PDB entry 7UJJ | electron microscopy, 6.50 A resolution (low resolution: residue-level contacts below are approximate; hydrogen-bond / salt-bridge calls are withheld) | chains G and B of the 7 polymer chains in the assembly

# Chain G
Protein: DARPin
Source organism: Synthetic construct
Notes: antibody fragment or engineered binder
Chain sequence (185 residues; numbered 1 to 185; the number before each row is that of its first residue):
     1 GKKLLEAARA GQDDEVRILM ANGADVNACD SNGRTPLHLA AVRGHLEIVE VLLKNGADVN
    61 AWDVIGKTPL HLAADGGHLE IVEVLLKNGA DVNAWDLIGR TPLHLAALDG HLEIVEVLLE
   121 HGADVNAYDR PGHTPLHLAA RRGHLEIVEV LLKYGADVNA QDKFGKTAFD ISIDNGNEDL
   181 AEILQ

# Chain B
Protein: Shiga-like toxin 2 subunit B
Source organism: Escherichia phage 933W
Reference sequence: P09386 (STXB_BP933); residues 1-70 here correspond to UniProt positions 20-89 (UniProt number = residue number + 19)
Chain sequence (70 residues; row label = number of the first residue in the row):
     1 ADCAKGKIEF SKYNEDDTFT VKVDGKEYWT SRWNLQPLLQ SAQLTGMTVT IKSSTCESGS
    61 GFAEVQFNND
Cystine bridges: C3-C56
Bound ions: Na+: S53, T55, S60, G61

# Interface between chain G and chain B
Contacting residue pairs (76):
  K2(G) - A1(B)
  K2(G) - D2(B)
  L5(G) - A1(B)
  E6(G) - A1(B)
  E6(G) - D2(B)
  R9(G) - A1(B)
  R9(G) - D2(B)
  R9(G) - C3(B)
  R9(G) - C56(B)
  D30(G) - A1(B)
  S31(G) - E64(B)
  N32(G) - S54(B)
  N32(G) - E64(B)
  G33(G) - S54(B)
  R34(G) - S53(B)
  R34(G) - S54(B)
  R34(G) - T55(B)
  R34(G) - S60(B)
  R34(G) - G61(B)
  T35(G) - S54(B)
  T35(G) - T55(B)
  L37(G) - T55(B)
  H38(G) - S54(B)
  H38(G) - T55(B)
  H38(G) - C56(B)
  L39(G) - C3(B)
  L39(G) - S53(B)
  L39(G) - S54(B)
  L39(G) - T55(B)
  L39(G) - C56(B)
  L39(G) - E57(B)
  A40(G) - T55(B)
  A40(G) - E57(B)
  A41(G) - E57(B)
  V42(G) - T55(B)
  V42(G) - C56(B)
  V42(G) - E57(B)
  V42(G) - S58(B)
  V42(G) - G59(B)
  V42(G) - S60(B)
  V42(G) - G61(B)
  R43(G) - K26(B)
  R43(G) - C56(B)
  R43(G) - E57(B)
  R43(G) - S58(B)
  R43(G) - G59(B)
  G44(G) - E57(B)
  H45(G) - E57(B)
  D63(G) - S54(B)
  I65(G) - R32(B)
  K67(G) - W29(B)
  L72(G) - T55(B)
  L72(G) - G59(B)
  L72(G) - S60(B)
  L72(G) - G61(B)
  D75(G) - W29(B)
  D75(G) - G59(B)
  G76(G) - G59(B)
  H78(G) - E57(B)
  H78(G) - S58(B)
  H78(G) - G59(B)
  L108(G) - D16(B)
  L108(G) - D17(B)
  L108(G) - T18(B)
  D109(G) - N14(B)
  D109(G) - D16(B)
  D109(G) - T18(B)
  R141(G) - E15(B)
  R141(G) - D17(B)
  R142(G) - K12(B)
  R142(G) - N14(B)
  R142(G) - E15(B)
  R142(G) - D16(B)
  R142(G) - T18(B)
  G143(G) - E15(B)
  H144(G) - E15(B)
Other interface residues (no listed pair), chain G (37 interface residues in all): P36, L105, L138, N175, N177
Other interface residues (no listed pair), chain B (27 interface residues in all): A4, E27, Y28, K52, A63

# In short
The interface between chain G and chain B involves 37 residues on one side and 27 on the other. The Na+ site
is built by S53(B), T55(B), S60(B) and G61(B).
Chain G is DARPin (Synthetic construct) and chain B is Shiga-like toxin 2 subunit B (Escherichia phage 933W);
the structure, Stx2a and DARPin complex, was determined by electron microscopy.
